Entry 9MER (X-ray diffraction, 2.00 A resolution); this record covers chains H and L of the 3 polymer chains in the assembly.

== Chain H ==
Molecule: FluA20 Heavy Chain Fab
From: Homo sapiens
Notes: antibody fragment or engineered binder
Sequence (235 residues; numbered 1 to 222 plus 13 insertion-coded residues; the number before each row is that of its first residue; a row labelled like 35A-35B holds insertion residues (35A, then the next letters in order)):
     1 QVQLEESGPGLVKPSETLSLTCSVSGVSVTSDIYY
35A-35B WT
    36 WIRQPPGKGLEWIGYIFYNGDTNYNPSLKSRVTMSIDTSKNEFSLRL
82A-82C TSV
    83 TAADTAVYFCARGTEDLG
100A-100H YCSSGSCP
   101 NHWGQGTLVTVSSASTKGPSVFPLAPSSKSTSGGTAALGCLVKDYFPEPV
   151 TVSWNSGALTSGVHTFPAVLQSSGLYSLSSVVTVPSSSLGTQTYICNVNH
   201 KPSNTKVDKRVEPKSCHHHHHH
Not modelled in the structure: 215-222
Disulfides: Cys22-Cys92, Cys100B-Cys100G, Cys140-Cys196

== Chain L ==
Molecule: FluA20 Light Chain Fab
From: Homo sapiens
Notes: antibody fragment or engineered binder
Sequence (214 residues; row label = number of the first residue in the row):
     1 DIVMTQSPSSLSASIGDRVTITCRPSQNIRSFLNWFQHKPGKAPKLLIYA
    51 ASNLQSGVPSRFSGSGSGTEFTLTIRSLQPEDFATYYCQQSYNTPPTFGQ
   101 GTKVEIKRTVAAPSVFIFPPSDEQLKSGTASVVCLLNNFYPREAKVQWKV
   151 DNALQSGNSQESVTEQDSKDSTYSLSSTLTLSKADYEKHKVYACEVTHQG
   201 LSSPVTKSFNRGEC
Disulfides: Cys23-Cys88, Cys134-Cys194
Ion coordination: K+: Ser121, Gln124

== Interface between chain H and chain L ==
Residue-residue contacts (69; chain H residue first):
  Gln39(H) with His38(L); Tyr87(L), hydrogen bond
  Gly44(H) with Tyr87(L)
  Leu45(H) with Tyr87(L), hydrophobic; Phe98(L)
  Trp47(H) with Thr94(L); Pro96(L)
  Asn58(H) with Thr94(L), hydrogen bond
  Phe91(H) with His38(L); Pro44(L)
  Asp98(H) with Tyr49(L), hydrogen bond
  Tyr100A(H) with Phe32(L); Tyr49(L); Ser91(L)
  Cys100B(H) with Phe32(L); Tyr49(L); Ser91(L)
  Ser100C(H) with Ser91(L), hydrogen bond (side chain-backbone); Tyr92(L)
  Ser100F(H) with Gln89(L), hydrogen bond (backbone-side chain); Ser91(L); Pro96(L)
  Cys100G(H) with Asn34(L), hydrogen bond; Tyr49(L), hydrophobic; Ser91(L)
  Pro100H(H) with Phe36(L)
  Asn101(H) with Leu46(L)
  Trp103(H) with Phe36(L); Ala43(L); Pro44(L), hydrophobic; Phe98(L), hydrophobic
  Gly104(H) with Ala43(L); Pro44(L)
  Gln105(H) with Gly41(L); Ala43(L)
  Val121(H) with Glu123(L)
  Phe122(H) with Ser121(L); Glu123(L); Gln124(L)
  Pro123(H) with Ser121(L)
  Leu124(H) with Phe118(L), hydrophobic
  Ala125(H) with Phe118(L)
  Ser128(H) with Cys214(L), hydrogen bond (side chain-backbone)
  Ala137(H) with Phe116(L), hydrophobic; Phe118(L)
  Leu141(H) with Ser131(L)
  Lys143(H) with Gln124(L); Ser131(L)
  His164(H) with Asn137(L), hydrogen bond; Asn138(L), hydrogen bond; Ser174(L), hydrogen bond
  Phe166(H) with Leu135(L), hydrophobic; Ser162(L); Thr164(L); Ser174(L); Leu175(L), hydrophobic; Ser176(L)
  Pro167(H) with Ser162(L), hydrogen bond (backbone-side chain); Val163(L)
  Val169(H) with Gln160(L); Glu161(L); Ser162(L)
  Leu170(H) with Gln160(L), hydrogen bond (backbone-side chain)
  Gln171(H) with Gln160(L)
  Val181(H) with Leu135(L), hydrophobic
  Thr183(H) with Asn137(L)
  Lys209(H) with Glu123(L), salt bridge
  Lys214(H) with Pro119(L); Cys214(L)
Other interface residues (no listed pair), chain H (45 interface residues in all): Lys43, Pro61, Gly100, Thr135, Ala136, Leu138, Gly162, Thr165, Ser179
Other interface residues (no listed pair), chain L (41 interface residues in all): Lys42, Ala50, Pro95, Val133, Asp167, Lys169

== Overview ==
Chain H and chain L form an interface of 45 and 41 residues respectively; the contacts include 12 hydrogen
bonds and 1 salt bridge. Among the polar pairs are Lys209(H)-Glu123(L), Gln39(H)-Tyr87(L) and
Asn58(H)-Thr94(L). Ser121(L) and Gln124(L) coordinate K+.
Chain H is FluA20 Heavy Chain Fab and chain L is FluA20 Light Chain Fab, both from Homo sapiens; the
structure, Structure of H1H5:FluA20 Chimeric Influenza HA Complex, was determined by X-ray diffraction
together with 9MEV from the same study.
